PDB entry 7KC1 | electron microscopy, 3.41 A resolution | chains A and B of the 12 polymer chains in the assembly

== Chain A ==
Molecule: Hemagglutinin
Organism: Influenza A virus
UniProtKB: L0HR89 (L0HR89_9INFA); residues -15 to 329 here correspond to UniProt positions 1-345 (UniProt number = residue number + 16)
Amino-acid sequence (345 residues; each row starts with the number of its first residue; numbers below 1 keep their minus sign (Met-15 is residue -15)):
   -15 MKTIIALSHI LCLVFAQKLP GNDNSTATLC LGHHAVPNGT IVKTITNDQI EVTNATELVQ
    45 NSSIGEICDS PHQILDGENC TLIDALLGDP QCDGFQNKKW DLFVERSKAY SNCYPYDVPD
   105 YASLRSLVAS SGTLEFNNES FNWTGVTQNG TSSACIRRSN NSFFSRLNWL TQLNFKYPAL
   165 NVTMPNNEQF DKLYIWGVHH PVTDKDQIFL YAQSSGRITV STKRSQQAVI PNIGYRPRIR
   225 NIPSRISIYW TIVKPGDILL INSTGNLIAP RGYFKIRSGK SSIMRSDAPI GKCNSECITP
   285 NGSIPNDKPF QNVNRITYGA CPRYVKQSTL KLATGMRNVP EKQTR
Unresolved in the structure: -15 to 11, 326-329
Disulfide bonds: Cys52-Cys277, Cys64-Cys76, Cys97-Cys139, Cys281-Cys305
Glycans and other covalent adducts: N-acetylglucosamine (NAG) linked to Asn22, Asn38, Asn63, Asn126, Asn133, Asn246, Asn285; glycan linked to Asn165

== Chain B ==
Molecule: Fusion protein of Hemagglutinin and Envelope glycoprotein
Organism: Influenza A virus
UniProtKB: chimeric construct of A0A2P1E3C0, M1E1E4: residues 1-176 from A0A2P1E3C0 (A0A2P1E3C0_9INFA) positions 330-505 (UniProt number = residue number + 329); residues 189-216 from M1E1E4 positions 1-28 (UniProt number = residue number - 188)
Amino-acid sequence (222 residues; row label = number of the first residue in the row):
     1 GIFGAIAGFI ENGWEGMVDG WYGFRHQNSE GRGQAADLKS TQAAIDQING KLNRLIGKTN
    61 EKFHQIEKEF SEVEGRIQDL EKYVEDTKID LWSYNAELLV ALENQHTIDL TDSEMNKLFE
   121 KTKKQLRENA EDMGNGCFKI YHKCDNACIG SIRNGTYDHD VYRDEALNNR FQIKGVSGRL
   181 VPRGSPGSGY IPEAPRDGQA YVRKDGEWVL LSTFLGHHHH HH
Unresolved in the structure: 1-9, 174-222
Disulfide bonds: Cys144-Cys148
Glycans and other covalent adducts: N-acetylglucosamine (NAG) linked to Asn154
Differences from the reference sequence: linker (177-188); expression tag (217-222)

== How chain A and chain B interact ==
Pairs across the interface (101; chain A residue first):
  Thr12(A) with Gln27(B), hydrogen bond (side chain-backbone); Cys137(B); Phe138(B), hydrogen bond (backbone-backbone)
  Leu13(A) with Arg25(B); His26(B); Leu126(B), hydrophobic; Gly136(B); Phe138(B), hydrophobic; Ile149(B), hydrophobic
  Cys14(A) with Trp14(B); Gly23(B); Phe24(B); Arg25(B), hydrogen bond (backbone-backbone); Gly136(B); Cys137(B), disulfide
  Leu15(A) with Ile10(B); Trp14(B); Gly23(B); Phe24(B), hydrophobic; Phe119(B), hydrophobic; Gly136(B)
  Gly16(A) with Trp14(B); Gly23(B)
  His17(A) with Gly13(B), hydrogen bond (side chain-backbone); Trp14(B), hydrogen bond (backbone-backbone); Met17(B); Trp21(B)
  His18(A) with Trp14(B); Met17(B), hydrogen bond (side chain-backbone); Gly20(B); Trp21(B)
  Ala19(A) with Trp14(B), hydrogen bond (backbone-backbone)
  Pro21(A) with Glu15(B)
  Val26(A) with Asn104(B)
  Lys27(A) with Glu97(B), salt bridge; Ala101(B); Asn104(B), hydrogen bond (backbone-side chain)
  Thr28(A) with Ala101(B); Gln105(B), hydrogen bond
  Ile29(A) with Ala101(B); Gln105(B)
  Thr30(A) with Gln105(B), hydrogen bond
  Ile34(A) with Ile108(B), hydrophobic
  Leu42(A) with Val100(B), hydrophobic
  Arg109(A) with Glu67(B), salt bridge
  Ser110(A) with His64(B), hydrogen bond
  Lys264(A) with Phe63(B)
  Ser265(A) with His64(B)
  Ser266(A) with Phe63(B); His64(B)
  Ile267(A) with Glu67(B)
  Arg269(A) with Glu67(B), salt bridge; Glu69(B), salt bridge
  Asn290(A) with Thr59(B)
  Asp291(A) with Ile56(B); Gly57(B), hydrogen bond (backbone-backbone)
  Pro293(A) with Leu55(B)
  Phe294(A) with Ala96(B), hydrophobic
  Arg299(A) with Lys68(B), hydrogen bond (backbone-side chain); Ile89(B)
  Ile300(A) with Glu69(B)
  Thr301(A) with Gln65(B)
  Tyr302(A) with Lys62(B); Phe63(B)
  Gly303(A) with Glu61(B); Lys62(B), hydrogen bond (backbone-backbone)
  Ala304(A) with Glu61(B)
  Cys305(A) with Thr59(B); Asn60(B)
  Arg307(A) with Asn60(B); Trp92(B)
  Tyr308(A) with Ile89(B), hydrophobic; Trp92(B)
  Val309(A) with Trp92(B); Ser93(B); Ala96(B), hydrophobic
  Lys310(A) with Ile89(B); Asp90(B), salt bridge; Ser93(B), hydrogen bond (backbone-side chain)
  Gln311(A) with Ser93(B); Glu97(B)
  Leu314(A) with Ala96(B), hydrophobic
  Lys315(A) with Val100(B); Asn104(B), hydrogen bond (backbone-side chain)
  Leu316(A) with Leu52(B), hydrophobic; Asn104(B)
  Ala317(A) with Asn104(B), hydrogen bond (backbone-side chain); Thr107(B)
  Thr318(A) with Trp21(B); Ile48(B); Leu52(B)
  Gly319(A) with Trp21(B)
  Met320(A) with Trp21(B); Tyr22(B), hydrophobic; Thr111(B)
  Arg321(A) with Ile108(B); Asp112(B), salt bridge
  Val323(A) with Gly13(B)
  Glu325(A) with Asn12(B), hydrogen bond (backbone-side chain); Gly13(B); Glu15(B)
Other interface residues (no listed pair), chain A (57 interface residues in all): Val20, Val36, Thr37, Thr40, Ser114, Lys292, Pro306, Pro324
Other interface residues (no listed pair), chain B (57 interface residues in all): Val18, Glu85, Leu99, Leu102, Glu103, Leu118, Lys139, Ile140
Cross-chain cystine bridges: Cys14(A)-Cys137(B)

== Overview ==
Chain A and chain B each contribute 57 residues to their interface, with 1 disulfide bond, 18 hydrogen bonds
and 6 salt bridges. Polar contacts include Lys27(A)-Glu97(B), Arg109(A)-Glu67(B) and Arg269(A)-Glu67(B).
N-acetylglucosamine is covalently linked to Asn22(A), Asn38(A), Asn63(A), Asn126(A), Asn133(A) and Asn246(A)
and 1 more.
Chain A is Hemagglutinin and chain B is Fusion protein of Hemagglutinin and Envelope glycoprotein, both from
Influenza A virus; the structure, Cryo-EM structure of SRR2899884.46167H+MEDI8852L fab in complex with
Victoria HA, was determined by electron microscopy.
